PDB entry 7SP8 | electron microscopy, 2.70 A resolution | chains A and B of the 3 polymer chains in the assembly

Chain A:
Protein: Hyaluronan synthase
Source organism: Paramecium bursaria Chlorella virus CZ-2
UniProtKB: M1H2Q1 (M1H2Q1_9PHYC); residues 2-561 here = UniProt positions 2-561
Amino-acid sequence (570 residues; row label = number of the first residue in the row; numbering starts at 0):
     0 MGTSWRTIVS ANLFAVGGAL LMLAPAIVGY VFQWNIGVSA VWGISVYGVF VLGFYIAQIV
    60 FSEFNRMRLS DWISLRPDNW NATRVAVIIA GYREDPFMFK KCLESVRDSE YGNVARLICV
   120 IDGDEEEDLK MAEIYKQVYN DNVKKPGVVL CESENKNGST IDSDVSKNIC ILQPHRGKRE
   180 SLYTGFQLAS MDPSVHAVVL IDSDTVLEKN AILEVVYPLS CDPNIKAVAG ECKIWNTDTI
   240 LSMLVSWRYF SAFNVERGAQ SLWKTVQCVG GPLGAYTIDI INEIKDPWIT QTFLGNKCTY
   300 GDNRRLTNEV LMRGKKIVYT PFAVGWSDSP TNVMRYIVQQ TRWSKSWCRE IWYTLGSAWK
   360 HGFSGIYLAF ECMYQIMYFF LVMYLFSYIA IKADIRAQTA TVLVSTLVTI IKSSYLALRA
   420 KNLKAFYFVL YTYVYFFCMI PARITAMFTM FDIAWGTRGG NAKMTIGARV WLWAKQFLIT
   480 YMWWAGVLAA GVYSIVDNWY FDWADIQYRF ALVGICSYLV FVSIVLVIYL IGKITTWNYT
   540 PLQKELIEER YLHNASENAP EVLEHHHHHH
Unresolved in the structure: 0-37, 452-466, 553-569
Construct notes: initiating methionine (0); expression tag (1, 562-569); engineered mutation Asn302 (Asp in M1H2Q1)
Bound ions: Mn2+ site 1: Glu93, Asp203; Mn2+ site 2: Asp203 (together with uridine-diphosphate-N-acetylglucosamine)
Residues lining bound ligands:
  - 1,2-Distearoyl-sn-glycerophosphoethanolamine (3PE): Ile388, Ile394, Gln397, Gly490, Ser493, Ile494, Asn497, Trp498, Tyr499, Phe500, Trp502, Tyr507
  - uridine-diphosphate-N-acetylglucosamine (UD1): Ala89, Gly90, Tyr91, Glu93, Asp121, His174, Gly176, Lys177, Asp201, Ser202, Asp203, Cys231, Tyr248, Gly270, Pro271, Asp301, Asn302, Ser326, Asp327, Gln338, Arg341, Trp342
What the authors report for this chain:
  - contacts within the chain: Asp94-Arg549, Phe292-Arg348, Phe292-Tyr352, Cys297-Arg348, Cys297-Thr298
  - mutagenesis - E93A, D201A, R247A, R247K, R256K, C297A, D302N, D327A, W346L: abolished catalytic activity
  - binding site for uridine-diphosphate-N-acetylglucosamine: Glu93, Asp121, Asp203, Cys231, Tyr248, Pro271, Asp301, Ser326, Asp327, Gln338, Arg341, Trp342
  - Mn2+ coordination: Glu93, Asp203, Asp327
  - mutagenesis - D94A (about 20%), Y248A (roughly 20%): decreased catalytic activity
  - conformationally variable residues (loop rearrangement): Cys267 to Pro271
  - binding site for uridine-diphosphate-N-acetylglucosamine: Lys177 (from molecular simulation)

Chain B:
Protein: Nanobody 872
Source organism: Lama glama
Notes: antibody fragment or engineered binder
Amino-acid sequence (134 residues; each row starts with the number of its first residue):
     1 QVQLVESGGG LVQAGGSLKV SCAASGRAFK TYRMAWFRQA PGKEREFVSG ISALETTYYA
    61 DSVKGRFTIS RDNTKNTVSL QMDSLKPEDT AVYYCAARRY GGTDYTTTGS YDYWGQGTQV
   121 TVSSHHHHHH EPEA
Unresolved in the structure: 125-134
Cystine bridges: Cys22-Cys95

Chain A / chain B interface:
Pairs across the interface (30):
  Arg395(A) - Leu54(B)
  Asp496(A) - Lys30(B)  salt bridge
  Asp496(A) - Thr31(B)
  Trp498(A) - Arg99(B)  hydrogen bond (backbone-side chain)
  Trp498(A) - Tyr100(B)
  Tyr499(A) - Thr31(B)
  Tyr499(A) - Ala53(B)  hydrophobic
  Tyr499(A) - Leu54(B)
  Tyr499(A) - Tyr100(B)  hydrophobic
  Phe500(A) - Arg99(B)
  Phe500(A) - Tyr100(B)
  Phe500(A) - Gly101(B)
  Asp501(A) - Arg33(B)  salt bridge
  Asp501(A) - Arg98(B)  salt bridge
  Trp502(A) - Gly101(B)
  Trp502(A) - Gly102(B)
  Trp502(A) - Thr103(B)
  Ala503(A) - Arg33(B)
  Ala503(A) - Tyr58(B)  hydrogen bond (backbone-side chain)
  Ala503(A) - Arg98(B)
  Ala503(A) - Gly102(B)
  Ala503(A) - Thr103(B)
  Asp504(A) - Ser52(B)  hydrogen bond
  Asp504(A) - Leu54(B)
  Asp504(A) - Thr56(B)  hydrogen bond
  Asp504(A) - Tyr58(B)
  Ile505(A) - Tyr58(B)
  Gln506(A) - Leu54(B)  hydrogen bond (side chain-backbone)
  Gln506(A) - Thr56(B)  hydrogen bond
  Tyr507(A) - Leu54(B)
Interface residues without a listed pair, chain A (15 interface residues in all): Asp393, Ile394, Arg508
Interface residues without a listed pair, chain B (15 interface residues in all): Tyr105

In short:
Chain A and chain B each contribute 15 residues to their interface, with 6 hydrogen bonds and 3 salt bridges.
Among the polar pairs are Asp496(A)-Lys30(B), Asp501(A)-Arg33(B) and Asp501(A)-Arg98(B). The paper reports a
binding site for uridine-diphosphate-N-acetylglucosamine at Glu93(A), Asp121(A) and Asp203(A) among others;
E93A, D201A and R247A of chain A, among others, abolish catalytic activity; 11 substitutions were tested in
all.
Here chain A is Hyaluronan synthase (Paramecium bursaria Chlorella virus CZ-2) and chain B is Nanobody 872
(Lama glama). Entry 7SP8 (Chlorella virus Hyaluronan Synthase bound to UDP-GlcNAc) was determined by electron
microscopy, deposited together with 7SP6, 7SP7, 7SP9 and 7SPA.
